Entry 3ZNG (X-ray diffraction, 2.85 A resolution); this record covers chains B and C of the 3 polymer chains in the assembly.

# Chain B
Protein: Transcription elongation factor B polypeptide 1
Organism: Homo sapiens
UniProtKB: Q15369 (ELOC_HUMAN); residues 17-112 here = UniProt positions 17-112
Sequence (97 residues; each row starts with the number of its first residue):
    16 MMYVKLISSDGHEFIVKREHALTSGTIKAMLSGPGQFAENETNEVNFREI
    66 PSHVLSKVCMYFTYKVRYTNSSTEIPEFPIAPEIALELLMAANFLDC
Unresolved in the structure: 16-17, 47-57
Sequence notes: expression tag (16)

# Chain C
Protein: Transcription elongation factor B polypeptide 2
Organism: Homo sapiens
UniProtKB: Q15370 (ELOB_HUMAN); residues 1-118 here = UniProt positions 1-118
Sequence (118 residues; each row starts with the number of its first residue):
     1 MDVFLMIRRHKTTIFTDAKESSTVFELKRIVEGILKRPPDEQRLYKDDQL
    51 LDDGKTLGECGFTSQTARPQAPATVGLAFRADDTFEALCIEPFSSPPELP
   101 DVMKPQDSGSSANEQAVQ
Unresolved in the structure: 1, 20-21, 40-45, 51-61, 76-90, 106-118
UniProt features mapped onto this chain:
  - modified residue: Met1 (N-acetylmethionine), Thr84 (Phosphothreonine), Ser108 (Phosphoserine), Ser111 (Phosphoserine)

# Chain B / chain C interface
Residue-residue contacts (44; chain B residue first):
  Asp25(B) - Lys11(C)  hydrogen bond (backbone-side chain)
  Asp25(B) - Ser94(C)
  Gly26(B) - Lys11(C)
  His27(B) - Lys11(C)
  His27(B) - Glu91(C)  hydrogen bond (side chain-backbone)
  His27(B) - Pro92(C)  hydrogen bond (side chain-backbone)
  His27(B) - Phe93(C)
  Glu28(B) - Lys11(C)  hydrogen bond (backbone-backbone)
  Glu28(B) - Thr12(C)
  Glu28(B) - Thr13(C)  hydrogen bond (backbone-backbone)
  Phe29(B) - Thr13(C)
  Phe29(B) - Phe15(C)  hydrophobic
  Phe29(B) - Phe93(C)  hydrophobic
  Ile30(B) - Thr13(C)  hydrogen bond (backbone-backbone)
  Ile30(B) - Ile14(C)
  Ile30(B) - Phe15(C)  hydrogen bond (backbone-backbone)
  Val31(B) - Phe15(C)  hydrophobic
  Pro66(B) - Ser94(C)
  Ser67(B) - Phe93(C)
  Ser67(B) - Ser94(C)  hydrogen bond (side chain-backbone)
  His68(B) - Ser94(C)  hydrogen bond
  His68(B) - Pro96(C)
  Ser71(B) - Phe15(C)
  Ser71(B) - Phe93(C)
  Cys74(B) - Phe15(C)  hydrophobic
  Met75(B) - Met6(C)  hydrophobic
  Met75(B) - Phe15(C)  hydrophobic
  Met75(B) - Pro69(C)
  Met75(B) - Gln70(C)
  Met75(B) - Pro72(C)
  Thr78(B) - Phe4(C)
  Thr78(B) - Pro69(C)
  Tyr79(B) - Pro69(C)  hydrophobic
  Tyr79(B) - Gln70(C)
  Arg82(B) - Pro69(C)
  Tyr83(B) - Pro69(C)  hydrophobic
  Pro91(B) - Gln70(C)
  Phe93(B) - Gln70(C)
  Pro94(B) - Gln70(C)
  Pro97(B) - Leu99(C)
  Glu98(B) - Pro97(C)
  Ile99(B) - Pro96(C)  hydrophobic
  Leu101(B) - Pro100(C)  hydrophobic
  Glu102(B) - Pro97(C)
Other interface residues (no listed pair), chain B (28 interface residues in all): Tyr18, Lys32, Glu92
Other interface residues (no listed pair), chain C (22 interface residues in all): Arg8, Thr16, Ser95, Met103

# Overview
28 residues of chain B face 22 of chain C across their interface; the contacts include 9 hydrogen bonds. Polar
contacts include Asp25(B)-Lys11(C), His27(B)-Glu91(C) and His27(B)-Pro92(C).
Here chain B is Transcription elongation factor B polypeptide 1 and chain C is Transcription elongation factor
B polypeptide 2, both from Homo sapiens. Entry 3ZNG (Ankyrin repeat and SOCS-box protein 9 (ASB9) in complex
with ElonginB and ElonginC) was determined by X-ray diffraction.
